PDB entry 6FEY | X-ray diffraction, 3.48 A resolution | chains A and B of the 6 polymer chains in the assembly

[Chain A (and B)]
Protein: Neural/ectodermal development factor IMP-L2
From: Drosophila melanogaster
Notes: chain B of this document is another copy of the same molecule, construct and numbering; everything in this record applies to it too
UniProt: Q09024 (IMPL2_DROME); residues 1-242 here correspond to UniProt positions 26-267 (UniProt number = residue number + 25)
Sequence (242 residues; each row starts with the number of its first residue):
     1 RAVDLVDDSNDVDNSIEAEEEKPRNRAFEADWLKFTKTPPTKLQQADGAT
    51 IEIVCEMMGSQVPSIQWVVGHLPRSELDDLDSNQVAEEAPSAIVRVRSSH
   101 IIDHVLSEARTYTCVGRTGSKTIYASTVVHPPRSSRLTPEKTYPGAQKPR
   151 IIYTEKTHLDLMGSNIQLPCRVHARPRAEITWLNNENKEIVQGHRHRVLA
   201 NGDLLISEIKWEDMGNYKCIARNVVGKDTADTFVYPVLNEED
Unresolved in the structure: 1-30, 82-91, 135-137, 240-242 (chain B: 1-25, 82-90, 242)
Disulfide bonds: C55-C114, C170-C219
Reported in the primary citation:
  - conformationally variable residues (loop rearrangement): G70 to A92
  - self-association interface (contacts with another copy of this molecule); pairs are residue here / residue on that copy: R74-H104, D79-V172 (hydrogen bond), L80-V172

[How chain A and chain B interact]
Contacting residue pairs - 45 pairs, chain A then chain B:
  V69(A) - L72(B)  hydrophobic
  L72(A) - V69(B)  hydrophobic
  P73(A) - E140(B)
  R74(A) - H104(B)  hydrogen bond (backbone-side chain)
  S75(A) - H104(B)
  E76(A) - H100(B)
  E76(A) - I101(B)
  E76(A) - D103(B)
  D78(A) - I152(B)
  D79(A) - R171(B)
  D79(A) - V172(B)  hydrogen bond (side chain-backbone)
  D79(A) - N201(B)
  L80(A) - V172(B)  hydrogen bond (backbone-backbone)
  L80(A) - H173(B)
  L80(A) - A174(B)
  L80(A) - R177(B)
  L80(A) - A178(B)
  D81(A) - V172(B)
  D81(A) - A178(B)
  H100(A) - E76(B)  salt bridge
  I101(A) - E76(B)
  D103(A) - E76(B)
  H104(A) - R74(B)
  E140(A) - P73(B)
  E140(A) - R74(B)
  N165(A) - R197(B)
  Q167(A) - L199(B)
  Q167(A) - N201(B)
  R171(A) - D78(B)
  V172(A) - D78(B)
  V172(A) - D79(B)
  V172(A) - L80(B)  hydrophobic
  H173(A) - E76(B)
  H173(A) - D79(B)  salt bridge
  A174(A) - D79(B)
  R177(A) - Q61(B)
  R177(A) - D79(B)
  R177(A) - D81(B)
  R177(A) - G119(B)
  A178(A) - L80(B)
  A178(A) - D81(B)
  L199(A) - Q167(B)
  N201(A) - Q167(B)
  L205(A) - R197(B)
  S207(A) - R197(B)  hydrogen bond
Also at the interface, not in a pair above, chain A (33 interface residues in all): V68, L77, R110, T142, I152, A200
Also at the interface, not in a pair above, chain B (33 interface residues in all): V68, L77, I102, R110, R175, I180

[In short]
The chain A/chain B interface involves 33 residues from each chain, with 4 hydrogen bonds and 2 salt bridges.
Among the polar pairs are H100(A)-E76(B), H173(A)-D79(B) and R74(A)-H104(B). The paper reports conformational
variability at G70(A); a self-association interface involving R74(A), D79(A) and L80(A) among others.
Both chains are Neural/ectodermal development factor IMP-L2 (Drosophila melanogaster). Entry 6FEY (Crystal
structure of Drosophila neural ectodermal development factor Imp-L2 with Drosophila DILP5 insulin) was
determined by X-ray diffraction together with 6FF3 from the same study.
